Entry 7Z5S (X-ray diffraction, 2.10 A resolution); this record covers chain AAA.

== Chain AAA ==
Molecule: Botulinum neurotoxin
Organism: Clostridium botulinum
UniProt: K4GGE0 (K4GGE0_CLOBO); numbering as in UniProt (aligned over 871-1296)
Chain sequence (433 residues; each row starts with the number of its first residue):
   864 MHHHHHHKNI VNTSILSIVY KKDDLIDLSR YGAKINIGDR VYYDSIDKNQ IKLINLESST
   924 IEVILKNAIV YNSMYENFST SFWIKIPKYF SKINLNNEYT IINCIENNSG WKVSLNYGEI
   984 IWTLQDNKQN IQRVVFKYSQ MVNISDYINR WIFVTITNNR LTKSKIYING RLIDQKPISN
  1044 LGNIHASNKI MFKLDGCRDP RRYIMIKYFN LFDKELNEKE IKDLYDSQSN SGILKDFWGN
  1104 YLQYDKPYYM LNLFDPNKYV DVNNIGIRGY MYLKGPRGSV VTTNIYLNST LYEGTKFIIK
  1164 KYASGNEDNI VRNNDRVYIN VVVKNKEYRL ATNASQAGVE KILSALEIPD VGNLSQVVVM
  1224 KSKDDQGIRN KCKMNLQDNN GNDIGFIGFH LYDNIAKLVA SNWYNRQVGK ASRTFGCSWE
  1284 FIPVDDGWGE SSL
Disordered / not traced: 864-870, 1227-1232, 1296
Differences from the reference sequence: initiating methionine (864); expression tag (865-870)
From the paper describing this entry:
  - binding site for N-acetyl-alpha-neuraminic acid: Phe1117, Phe1252, Trp1266, Phe1278
  - binding site for beta-D-galactopyranose: His1253

== Overview ==
From the paper: a binding site for N-acetyl-alpha-neuraminic acid at Phe1117, Phe1252 and Trp1266 among
others; a binding site for beta-D-galactopyranose at His1253.
Chain AAA is Botulinum neurotoxin (Clostridium botulinum); the structure, Crystal Structure of botulinum
neurotoxin A2 cell binding domain in complex with GD1a, was determined by X-ray diffraction, deposited
together with 7Z5T.
